8OLU - chains A and B of the 28 polymer chains in the assembly; structure by electron microscopy, 2.59 A resolution.

[Chain A]
Protein: Proteasome subunit alpha type
Organism: Leishmania tarentolae
UniProt: A0A640KZP5 (A0A640KZP5_LEITA); residues 1-250 here = UniProt positions 1-250
Sequence (250 residues; row label = number of the first residue in the row):
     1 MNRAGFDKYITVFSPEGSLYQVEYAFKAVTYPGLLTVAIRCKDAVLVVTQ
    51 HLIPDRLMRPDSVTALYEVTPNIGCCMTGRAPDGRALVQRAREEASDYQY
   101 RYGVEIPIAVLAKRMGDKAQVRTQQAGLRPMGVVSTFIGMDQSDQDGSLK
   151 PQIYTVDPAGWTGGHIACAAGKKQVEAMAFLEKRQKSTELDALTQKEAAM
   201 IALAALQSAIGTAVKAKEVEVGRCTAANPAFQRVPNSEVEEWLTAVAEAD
Not modelled in the structure: 1-5, 250

[Chain B]
Protein: Proteasome subunit alpha type
Organism: Leishmania tarentolae
UniProt: A0A640KGL4 (A0A640KGL4_LEITA); numbering as in UniProt (aligned over 1-231)
Sequence (231 residues; row label = number of the first residue in the row):
     1 MSEAFYGLTTFSPSGKLIQIEYATTAAGKGTTALGVKATDGVVIAAKKKA
    51 PSTLVDASSIQKVFVLDEHVGCTYSGMGPDCRVLIDSARKNCQQYKLMYN
   101 EPIPISQLVRKISAIYQEFTQSGGVRPFGCSLLVAGVDANGYHLYQVDPS
   151 GTFWAWKATAIGTGSPDAKAFLEKRYTVDMELEDAVHTALLTLKEGFDGQ
   201 MTSENTQVGRVVENRFEILSVDQLRDYLDQI
Not modelled in the structure: 1-2

[Interface between chain A and chain B]
Pairs across the interface - 61 pairs, chain A then chain B:
  Ile10(A) with Tyr6(B); Leu8(B), hydrophobic
  Thr11(A) with Arg126(B)
  Val12(A) with Leu8(B), hydrophobic; Gln19(B)
  Phe13(A) with Gln19(B), hydrogen bond (backbone-side chain); Tyr22(B), hydrophobic; Ala23(B), hydrophobic; Ala26(B), hydrophobic; Met77(B), hydrophobic; Arg126(B); Pro127(B); Gly129(B)
  Ser14(A) with Tyr22(B)
  Pro15(A) with Tyr22(B), hydrophobic; Thr25(B)
  Glu16(A) with Thr25(B); Lys29(B), hydrogen bond (backbone-side chain)
  Gly17(A) with Tyr22(B); Ala26(B)
  Leu19(A) with Met77(B), hydrophobic; Arg126(B)
  Arg40(A) with Asp56(B), salt bridge
  Lys113(A) with Arg82(B); Asp86(B), salt bridge
  Asp117(A) with Arg82(B); Asp86(B)
  Gln120(A) with Pro79(B); Asp80(B), hydrogen bond; Val83(B); Arg126(B)
  Thr123(A) with Arg126(B), hydrogen bond (backbone-side chain)
  Gln124(A) with Phe119(B); Gly124(B); Val125(B); Arg126(B), hydrogen bond (backbone-backbone); Pro127(B); Phe128(B)
  Gln125(A) with Ala4(B); Gly124(B); Val125(B)
  Ala126(A) with Gly124(B), hydrogen bond (backbone-backbone)
  Tyr154(A) with Ser59(B)
  Ala159(A) with Pro79(B)
  Gly160(A) with Pro79(B)
  Trp161(A) with Pro79(B)
  Gly164(A) with Val55(B); Asp56(B), hydrogen bond (backbone-backbone); Ser59(B), hydrogen bond (backbone-side chain)
  His165(A) with Leu54(B); Val55(B); Asp56(B)
  Ile166(A) with Thr53(B); Leu54(B), hydrogen bond (backbone-backbone)
  Ala167(A) with Leu54(B), hydrogen bond (backbone-backbone)
  Met178(A) with Leu54(B), hydrophobic
  Leu181(A) with Leu54(B), hydrophobic
  Glu182(A) with Ser52(B)
  Gln185(A) with Thr53(B), hydrogen bond (side chain-backbone); Leu54(B)
  Leu190(A) with Leu54(B), hydrophobic
Other interface residues (no listed pair), chain A (31 interface residues in all): Gly163
Other interface residues (no listed pair), chain B (30 interface residues in all): Glu3, Gly123

[Summary]
Chain A and chain B form an interface of 31 and 30 residues respectively; the contacts include 11 hydrogen
bonds and 2 salt bridges. Among the polar pairs are Arg40(A)-Asp56(B), Lys113(A)-Asp86(B) and
Phe13(A)-Gln19(B).
Here chain A is Proteasome subunit alpha type and chain B is Proteasome subunit alpha type, both from
Leishmania tarentolae. Entry 8OLU (Leishmania tarentolae proteasome 20S subunit in complex with
1-Benzyl-N-(3-(cyclopropylcarbamoyl)phenyl)-6-oxo-1,6-dihydropyridazine-3-carboxamide) was determined by
electron microscopy.
